1GIN - chain A; structure by X-ray diffraction, 2.80 A resolution.

== Chain A ==
Molecule: Adenylosuccinate synthetase
Source organism: Escherichia coli
Notes: EC 6.3.4.4
UniProt: P0A7D4 (PURA_ECOLI); residue numbers follow UniProt; this construct covers 1-431
Chain sequence (431 residues; row label = number of the first residue in the row):
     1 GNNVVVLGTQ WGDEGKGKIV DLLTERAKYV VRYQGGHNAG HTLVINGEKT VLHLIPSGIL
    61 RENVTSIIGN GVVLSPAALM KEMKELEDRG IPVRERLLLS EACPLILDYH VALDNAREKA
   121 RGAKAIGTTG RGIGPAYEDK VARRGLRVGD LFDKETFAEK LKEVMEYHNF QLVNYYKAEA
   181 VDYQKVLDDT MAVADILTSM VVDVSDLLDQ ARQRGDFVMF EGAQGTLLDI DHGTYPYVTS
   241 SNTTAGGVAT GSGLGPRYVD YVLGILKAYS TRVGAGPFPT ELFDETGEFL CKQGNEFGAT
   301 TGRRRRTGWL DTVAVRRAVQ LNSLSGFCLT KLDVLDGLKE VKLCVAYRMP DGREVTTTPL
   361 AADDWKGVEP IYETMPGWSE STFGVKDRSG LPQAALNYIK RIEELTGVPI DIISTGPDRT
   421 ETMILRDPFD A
Ion coordination: Mg2+: Asp13, Gly40 (together with GDP, hadacidin, nitrate ion)
Small-molecule neighbours:
  - GDP (guanosine-5'-diphosphate): Gly12, Asp13, Glu14, Gly15, Lys16, Gly17, Lys18, Gly40, His41, Thr42, Ala299, Arg305, Thr330, Lys331, Asp333, Val334, Ser414, Thr415, Gly416, Pro417
  - hadacidin (HDA): Asp13, Asn38, Ala39, Gly40, Thr129, Val273, Gly298, Ala299, Thr300, Thr301, Gly302, Arg303, Arg305
  - inosinic acid (IMP): Trp11, Asp13, Asn38, Ala39, Gly40, Ile126, Gly127, Thr128, Thr129, Gly130, Ile133, Arg143, Gln224, Leu228, Val238, Thr239, Val273, Gly274, Ala275, Arg303
UniProt features mapped onto this chain:
  - binding site (IMP): Arg144, Arg304
  - binding site (GTP): Arg306
  - mutagenesis: Arg144 (R144L: Does not reduce catalytic efficiency), Arg304 (R304L: Reduces catalytic efficiency by 87%)

== In short ==
Chain A binds hadacidin, inosinic acid and GDP. The Mg2+ site is built by Asp13 and Gly40. From UniProt:
IMP-binding residues Arg144 and Arg304, GTP-binding residue Arg306 and 2 mutagenesis sites.
Chain A is Adenylosuccinate synthetase (Escherichia coli); the structure, Crystal structure of
adenylosuccinate synthetase from escherichia coli complexed with GDP, imp, hadacidin, NO3-, and MG2+. ..., was
determined by X-ray diffraction (same publication as 1GIM).
